Entry 5FBS (X-ray diffraction, 2.59 A resolution); this record covers chain A.

Chain A:
Name: Phosphoenolpyruvate synthase
Source organism: Listeria monocytogenes serotype 4b str. F2365
Chain sequence (867 residues; numbered 1 to 867; the number before each row is that of its first residue):
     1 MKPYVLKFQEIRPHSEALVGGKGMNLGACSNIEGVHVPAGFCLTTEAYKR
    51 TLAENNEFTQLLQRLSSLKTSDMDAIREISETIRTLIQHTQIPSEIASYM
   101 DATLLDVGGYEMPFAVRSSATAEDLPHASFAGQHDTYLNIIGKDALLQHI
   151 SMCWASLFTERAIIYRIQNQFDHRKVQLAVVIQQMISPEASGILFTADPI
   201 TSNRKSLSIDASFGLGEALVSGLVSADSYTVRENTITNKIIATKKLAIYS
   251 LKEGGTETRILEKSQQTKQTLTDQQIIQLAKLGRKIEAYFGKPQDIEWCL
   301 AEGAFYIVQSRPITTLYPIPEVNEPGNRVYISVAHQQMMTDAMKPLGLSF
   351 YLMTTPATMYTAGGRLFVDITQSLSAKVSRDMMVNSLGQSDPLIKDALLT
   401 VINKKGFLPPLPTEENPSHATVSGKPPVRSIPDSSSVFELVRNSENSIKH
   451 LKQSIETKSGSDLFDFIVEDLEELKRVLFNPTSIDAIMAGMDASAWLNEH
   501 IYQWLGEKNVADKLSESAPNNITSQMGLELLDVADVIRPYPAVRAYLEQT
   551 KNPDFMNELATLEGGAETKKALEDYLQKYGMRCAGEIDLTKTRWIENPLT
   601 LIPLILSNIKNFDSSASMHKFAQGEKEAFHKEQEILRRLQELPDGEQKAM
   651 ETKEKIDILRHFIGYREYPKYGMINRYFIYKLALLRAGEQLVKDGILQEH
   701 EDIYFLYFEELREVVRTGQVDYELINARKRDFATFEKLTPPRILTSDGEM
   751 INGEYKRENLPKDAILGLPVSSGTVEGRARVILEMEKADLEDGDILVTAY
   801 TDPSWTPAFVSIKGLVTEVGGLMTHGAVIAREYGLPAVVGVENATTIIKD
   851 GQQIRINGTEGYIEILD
Not modelled in the structure: 1, 53-55, 67-77, 121-130, 165-173, 414-432, 495-508, 638-648, 866-867
Bound ions: Mg2+: E297, Q309 (together with ADP)
Small-molecule neighbours: ADP (adenosine-5'-diphosphate): K22, A115, R117, Q133, T136, L138, Q183, Q184, M185, I186, G216, E217, A218, E297, C299, V308, Q309

Summary:
Ligands of chain A: ADP. The Mg2+ site is built by E297 and Q309.
Chain A is Phosphoenolpyruvate synthase (Listeria monocytogenes serotype 4b str. F2365); the structure,
Crystal structure of rifampin phosphotransferase RPH-Lm from Listeria monocytogenes in complex with ADP and
magnesium, was determined by X-ray diffraction, deposited together with 5FBT and 5FBU.
